PDB entry 8FR2 | X-ray diffraction, 1.31 A resolution | chain A

== Chain A ==
Protein: Carbonic anhydrase 2
Organism: Homo sapiens
Notes: EC 4.2.1.1
Reference sequence: P00918 (CAH2_HUMAN); the author numbering skips numbers that UniProt does not, so the offset changes along the chain: 4-125 = UniProt 4-125; 127-261 = UniProt 126-260
Chain sequence (257 residues; row label = number of the first residue in the row; note: 1 number in that range is skipped by the numbering (no residue carries it; nothing is unmodelled there)):
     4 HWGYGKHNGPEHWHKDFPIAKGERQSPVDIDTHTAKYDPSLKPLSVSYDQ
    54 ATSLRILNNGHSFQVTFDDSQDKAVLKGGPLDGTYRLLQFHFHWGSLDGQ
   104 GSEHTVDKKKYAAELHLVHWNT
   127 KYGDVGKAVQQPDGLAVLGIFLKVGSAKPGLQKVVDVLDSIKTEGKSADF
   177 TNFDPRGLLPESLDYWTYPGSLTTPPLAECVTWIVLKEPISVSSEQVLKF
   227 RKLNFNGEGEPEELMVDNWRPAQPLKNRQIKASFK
Construct notes: engineered mutation Ser65 (Ala in P00918), Gln67 (Asn in P00918), Thr69 (Glu in P00918), Leu91 (Ile in P00918), Val131 (Phe130 in P00918), Glu170 (Lys169 in P00918), Ala204 (Leu203 in P00918)
UniProt features mapped onto this chain:
  - active site: His64 (Proton donor/acceptor)
  - binding site (Zn(2+)): His94, His96, His119
  - binding site (substrate): Thr199, Thr200
  - site: Tyr7 (Fine-tunes the proton-transfer properties of H-64), Asn62 (Fine-tunes the proton-transfer properties of H-64), Gln92 (Involved in the binding of some activators, including histamine and L-histidine)
  - modified residue (Phosphoserine): Ser166, Ser173
Metal / ion sites: Zn2+: His94, His96, His119 (together with N8A)
Residues lining bound ligands: N8A (4-hydroxy-3-({[2-(pyridin-2-yl)ethyl]carbamoyl}amino)benzene-1-sulfonamide): Trp5, Phe20, His64, Gln92, His94, His96, Glu106, His119, Val121, Leu141, Val143, Ser197, Leu198, Thr199, Thr200, Pro201, Pro202, Trp209
Reported in the primary citation:
  - binding site for N8A: Thr199, Thr200, Pro201

== In short ==
Chain A binds compound N8A. His94, His96 and His119 coordinate Zn2+. UniProt lists active-site residue His64,
3 Zn2+-binding residues and substrate-binding residues Thr199 and Thr200. From the paper: a binding site for
N8A at Thr199, Thr200 and Pro201.
Chain A is Carbonic anhydrase 2 (Homo sapiens); the structure, Carbonic Anhydrase IX-mimic in complex with the
alkyl urea compound 3h, was determined by X-ray diffraction together with 8FQX, 8FQY, 8FQZ, 8FR1 and 8FR4 from
the same study.
